PDB entry 6FMP | X-ray diffraction, 2.92 A resolution | chains B and C of the 3 polymer chains in the assembly

[Chain B]
Protein: Kelch-like ECH-associated protein 1
From: Homo sapiens
UniProt: Q14145 (KEAP1_HUMAN); residues 321-609 here = UniProt positions 321-609
Amino-acid sequence (414 residues; row label = number of the first residue in the row):
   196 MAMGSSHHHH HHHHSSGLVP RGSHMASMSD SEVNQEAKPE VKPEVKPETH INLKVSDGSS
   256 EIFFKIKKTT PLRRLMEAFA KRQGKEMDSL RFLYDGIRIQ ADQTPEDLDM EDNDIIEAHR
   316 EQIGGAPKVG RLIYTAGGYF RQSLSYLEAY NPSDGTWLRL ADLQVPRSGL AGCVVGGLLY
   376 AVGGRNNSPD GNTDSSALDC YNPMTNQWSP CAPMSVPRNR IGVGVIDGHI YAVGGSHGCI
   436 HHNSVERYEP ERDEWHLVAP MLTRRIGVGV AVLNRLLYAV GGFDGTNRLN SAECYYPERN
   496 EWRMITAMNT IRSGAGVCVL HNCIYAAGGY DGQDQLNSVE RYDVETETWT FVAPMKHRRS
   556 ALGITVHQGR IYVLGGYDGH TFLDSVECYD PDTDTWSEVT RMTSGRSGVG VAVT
Unresolved in the structure: 196-324
Construct notes: initiating methionine (196); expression tag (197-320)
Swiss-Prot annotation at these positions:
  - site: Cys434 (Sensor for electrophilic agents)
  - modified residue: Cys434 (S-cGMP-cysteine)
  - natural variant: Gly333 (G333C: In a NSCLC cell line), Gly350 (G350S: In a NSCLC cell line), Gly364 (G364C: In a lung adenocarcinoma cell line), Gly430 (G430C: In a lung adenocarcinoma patient), Ala522 (A522V: In a breast cancer sample)
  - mutagenesis: Tyr334 (Y334A: Loss of interaction with NFE2L2/NRF2. Strongly reduces repression of NFE2L2/NRF2-dependent gene expression. Loss of interaction with PGAM5), Arg380 (R380A: Loss of interaction with NFE2L2/NRF2. Abolishes repression of NFE2L2/NRF2-dependent gene expression. Impaired interaction with SQSTM1/p62), Asn382 (N382A: Loss of interaction with NFE2L2/NRF2. Strongly reduces repression of NFE2L2/NRF2-dependent gene expression. Impaired interaction with SQSTM1/p62), Arg415 (R415A: Loss of interaction with NFE2L2/NRF2. Abolishes repression of NFE2L2/NRF2-dependent gene expression. Loss of interaction with PGAM5. Does not affect interaction with SQSTM1/p62), His436 (H436A: Loss of interaction with NFE2L2/NRF2. Abolishes repression of NFE2L2/NRF2-dependent gene expression. Does not affect interaction with SQSTM1/p62), Phe478 (F478A: Abolishes repression of NFE2L2/NRF2-dependent gene expression), Arg483 (R483A: Loss of interaction with NFE2L2/NRF2. Abolishes repression of NFE2L2/NRF2-dependent gene expression. Loss of interaction with PGAM5. Does not affect interaction with SQSTM1/p62), Tyr525 (Y525A: Loss of interaction with NFE2L2/NRF2. Strongly reduces repression of NFE2L2/NRF2-dependent gene expression. Abolishes interaction with SQSTM1/p62), Tyr572 (Y572A: Loss of interaction with NFE2L2/NRF2. Strongly reduces repression of NFE2L2/NRF2-dependent gene expression. Loss of interaction with PGAM5. Abolishes interaction with SQSTM1/p62)

[Chain C]
Protein: Acy-asp-glu-glu-thr-gly-glu-phe
Amino-acid sequence (8 residues; row label = number of the first residue in the row):
     1 XDEETGEF
Modified / non-standard residues: ACE (acetyl group) at position 1
Metal / ion sites: Na+ near Glu4 (its only coordinating residue here)

[How chain B and chain C interact]
Contacting residue pairs (25; chain B residue first):
  Tyr334(B) - Gly6(C)
  Tyr334(B) - Glu7(C)
  Tyr334(B) - Phe8(C)  hydrogen bond (side chain-backbone)
  Ser363(B) - Glu7(C)  hydrogen bond
  Arg380(B) - Glu7(C)  salt bridge
  Asn382(B) - Glu7(C)  hydrogen bond
  Asn382(B) - Phe8(C)  hydrogen bond (side chain-backbone)
  Arg415(B) - Glu4(C)  salt bridge
  Arg415(B) - Thr5(C)
  Arg483(B) - Glu4(C)  salt bridge
  Ser508(B) - Glu4(C)  hydrogen bond
  Gly509(B) - Glu4(C)
  Tyr525(B) - Glu3(C)  hydrogen bond
  Tyr525(B) - Glu4(C)
  Gln528(B) - Glu3(C)
  Gln530(B) - Glu3(C)  hydrogen bond (side chain-backbone)
  Ser555(B) - Glu4(C)  hydrogen bond (side chain-backbone)
  Ala556(B) - Glu4(C)
  Tyr572(B) - Asp2(C)
  Tyr572(B) - Glu3(C)
  Tyr572(B) - Thr5(C)
  Tyr572(B) - Gly6(C)
  Phe577(B) - Thr5(C)
  Phe577(B) - Gly6(C)
  Ser602(B) - Thr5(C)  hydrogen bond (side chain-backbone)
Also at the interface, not in a pair above, chain B (17 interface residues in all): Phe478
From the paper, about this interface:
  - interface residues, chain B: Arg380(B), Arg483(B), Tyr525(B), Gln530(B), Ser602(B)

[Overview]
17 residues of chain B and 7 residues of chain C are in contact, with 9 hydrogen bonds and 3 salt bridges.
Polar pairs include Arg380(B)-Glu7(C), Arg415(B)-Glu4(C) and Arg483(B)-Glu4(C). Curated annotation (UniProt)
lists 9 mutagenesis sites on chain B. The paper reports interface residues Arg380(B), Arg483(B) and Tyr525(B)
among others.
Chain B is Kelch-like ECH-associated protein 1 (Homo sapiens) and chain C is Acy-asp-glu-glu-thr-gly-glu-phe;
the structure, Keap1 - peptide complex, was determined by X-ray diffraction, deposited together with 6FMQ.
